PDB entry 7P80 | X-ray diffraction, 2.98 A resolution | chains B and C of the 9 polymer chains in the assembly

[Chain B (and C)]
Molecule: ATP-dependent Clp protease proteolytic subunit
Organism: Bacillus subtilis (strain 168)
Notes: EC 3.4.21.92; chain C of this document is another copy of the same molecule, construct and numbering; everything in this record applies to it too
UniProt: P80244 (CLPP_BACSU); residues 1-191 here correspond to UniProt positions 2-192 (UniProt number = residue number + 1)
Amino-acid sequence (199 residues; numbered 1 to 199; the number before each row is that of its first residue):
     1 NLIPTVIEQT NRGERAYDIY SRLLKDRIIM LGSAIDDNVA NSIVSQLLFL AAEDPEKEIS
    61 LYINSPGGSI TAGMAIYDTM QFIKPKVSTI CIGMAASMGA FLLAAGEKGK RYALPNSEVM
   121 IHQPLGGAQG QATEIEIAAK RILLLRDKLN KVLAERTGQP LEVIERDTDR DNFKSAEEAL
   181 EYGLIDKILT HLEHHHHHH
Unresolved in the structure: 1-17, 125-135, 192-199 (chain C: 1-18, 124-135, 192-199)
Differences from the reference sequence: expression tag (192-199)
UniProt features mapped onto this chain:
  - active site: Ser97 (Nucleophile), His122

[Chain B / chain C interface]
Residue-residue contacts (18):
  Ile19(B) - Ser45(C)
  Ile19(B) - Gln46(C)
  Met30(B) - Asn41(C)
  Gly32(B) - Asn41(C)  hydrogen bond (backbone-side chain)
  Asn64(B) - Asp37(C)
  Asn64(B) - Asn41(C)
  Ile92(B) - Ala75(C)  hydrophobic
  Leu114(B) - Asp78(C)
  Pro115(B) - Asp78(C)
  Asn116(B) - Met74(C)
  Asn116(B) - Asp78(C)  hydrogen bond
  Ser117(B) - Asp78(C)
  Glu118(B) - Thr71(C)
  Glu118(B) - Arg141(C)  salt bridge
  Glu118(B) - Leu145(C)
  Met120(B) - Arg141(C)
  Phe173(B) - Arg141(C)
  Leu189(B) - Phe82(C)  hydrophobic
Other interface residues (no listed pair), chain B (18 interface residues in all): Arg22, Leu23, Gly93, Met94, His191
Other interface residues (no listed pair), chain C (17 interface residues in all): Ser42, Val44, Phe49, Tyr77, Lys140, Leu144

[In short]
The interface between chain B and chain C involves 18 residues on one side and 17 on the other; the contacts
include 2 hydrogen bonds and 1 salt bridge. Among the polar pairs are Glu118(B)-Arg141(C), Gly32(B)-Asn41(C)
and Asn116(B)-Asp78(C).
Both chains are ATP-dependent Clp protease proteolytic subunit (Bacillus subtilis (strain 168)). Entry 7P80
(Crystal structure of ClpP from Bacillus subtilis in complex with ADEP2 (compressed state)) was determined by
X-ray diffraction (same publication as 7FEP, 7FEQ, 7FER, 7FES and 7P81).
